8TLO - chains A and B of the 3 polymer chains in the assembly; structure by X-ray diffraction, 2.76 A resolution.

Chain A:
Name: B-cell lymphoma/leukemia 11A
Organism: Homo sapiens
Reference sequence: Q9H165 (BC11A_HUMAN); residues 730-835 here = UniProt positions 730-835
Amino-acid sequence (110 residues; each row starts with the number of its first residue):
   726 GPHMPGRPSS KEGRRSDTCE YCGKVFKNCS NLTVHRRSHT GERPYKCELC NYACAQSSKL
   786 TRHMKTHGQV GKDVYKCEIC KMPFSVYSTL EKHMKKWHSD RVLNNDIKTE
Unresolved in the structure: 726-740, 826-835
Construct notes: expression tag (726-729)
Bound ions: Zn2+ site 1: Cys744, Cys747, His760, His764; Zn2+ site 2: Cys772, Cys775, His788, His792; Zn2+ site 3: Cys802, Cys805, His818, His823
UniProt features mapped onto this chain:
  - zinc finger: Asp742 to His764 (C2H2-type 4), Tyr770 to His792 (C2H2-type 5), Tyr800 to His823 (C2H2-type 6)
  - binding site (Zn(2+)): Cys744, Cys747, His760, His764, Cys772, Cys775, His788, His792, Cys802, Cys805, His818, His823
  - cross-link: Lys833 (Glycyl lysine isopeptide (Lys-Gly) (interchain with G-Cter in SUMO2))
What the authors report for this chain:
  - binding site for the 19-nt DNA strand (chain B): Asn753, Asn756, Ser763, Tyr777, Gln781, Lys784, Arg787, Thr791, Thr814
  - specificity-determining residues: Asn753, Asn756, Gln781, Ser783, Lys784, Arg787
  - binding site for the 19-nt DNA strand: Ser783

Chain B:
Molecule: 19-nt DNA strand
Sequence (19 nucleotides; numbered 1 to 19; the number before each row is that of its first residue):
     1 CGACCGCATT GGTCAAGCG

Chain A / chain B interface:
Residue-residue contacts (22; chain A residue first):
  Lys752(A) with DA15(B), salt bridge to the phosphate
  Asn753(A) with DA15(B), base contact; DA16(B), base contact
  Asn756(A) with DC14(B), base contact; DA15(B), base contact
  His760(A) with DT13(B), salt bridge to the phosphate
  Ser763(A) with DG12(B), hydrogen bond to the phosphate
  Tyr777(A) with DG11(B), hydrogen bond to the phosphate
  Gln781(A) with DT13(B), hydrogen bond to the base; DC14(B), base contact
  Lys784(A) with DG11(B), base contact; DG12(B), hydrogen bond to the base; DT13(B), hydrogen bond to the base
  Arg787(A) with DT10(B), base contact; DG11(B), hydrogen bond to the base
  His788(A) with DT10(B), salt bridge to the phosphate
  Thr791(A) with DT9(B), phosphate contact; DT10(B), phosphate contact
  Val811(A) with DA8(B), phosphate contact; DT9(B), phosphate contact
  Thr814(A) with DA8(B), phosphate contact; DT9(B), sugar contact
Other interface residues (no listed pair), chain A (14 interface residues in all): Lys790

Summary:
Chain A and chain B form an interface of 14 and 9 residues respectively; the contacts include 6 hydrogen bonds
and 3 salt bridges. Among the polar pairs are Gln781(A)-DT13(B), Lys784(A)-DG12(B) and Lys784(A)-DT13(B). From
the paper: a binding site for the 19-nt DNA strand (chain B) at Asn753(A), Asn756(A) and Ser763(A) among
others; a binding site for the 19-nt DNA strand at Ser783(A).
Here chain A is B-cell lymphoma/leukemia 11A (Homo sapiens) and chain B is a 19-nt DNA strand. Entry 8TLO
(Crystal Structure Analysis of BCL11A in complex with DNA) was determined by X-ray diffraction (same
publication as 6U9Q).
